PDB entry 8HJ0 | electron microscopy, 3.12 A resolution | chains B and N of the 5 polymer chains in the assembly

# Chain B
Protein: Guanine nucleotide-binding protein G(I)/G(S)/G(T) subunit beta-1
From: Homo sapiens
UniProt: P62873 (GBB1_HUMAN); residue numbers follow UniProt; this construct covers 1-340
Chain sequence (340 residues; numbered 1 to 340; the number before each row is that of its first residue):
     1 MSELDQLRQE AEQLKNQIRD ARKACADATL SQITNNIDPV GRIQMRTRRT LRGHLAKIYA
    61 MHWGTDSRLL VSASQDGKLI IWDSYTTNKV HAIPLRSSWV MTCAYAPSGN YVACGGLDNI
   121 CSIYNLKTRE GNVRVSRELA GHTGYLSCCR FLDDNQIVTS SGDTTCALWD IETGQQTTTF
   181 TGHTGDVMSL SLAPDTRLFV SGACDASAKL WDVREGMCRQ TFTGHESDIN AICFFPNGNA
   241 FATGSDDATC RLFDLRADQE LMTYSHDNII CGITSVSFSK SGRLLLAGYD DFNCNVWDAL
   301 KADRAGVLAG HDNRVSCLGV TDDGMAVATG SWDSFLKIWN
Disordered / not traced: 1-2

# Chain N
Protein: Nb35
From: Homo sapiens
Chain sequence (149 residues; each row starts with the number of its first residue; numbers below 1 keep their minus sign (Met-22 is residue -22)):
   -22 MKYLLPTAAA GLLLLAAQPA MAMQVQLQES GGGLVQPGGS LRLSCAASGF TFSNYKMNWV
    38 RQAPGKGLEW VSDISQSGAS ISYTGSVKGR FTISRDNAKN TLYLQMNSLK PEDTAVYYCA
    98 RCPAPFTRDC FDVTSTTYAY RGQGTQVTV
Disordered / not traced: -22 to 0
Disulfide bonds: Cys22-Cys96, Cys99-Cys107

# Chain B / chain N interface
Contacting residue pairs (25; chain B residue first):
  Glu12(B) - Gln3(N)
  Lys15(B) - Gln1(N)
  Lys15(B) - Gln3(N)
  Thr184(B) - Thr114(N)
  Cys204(B) - Tyr117(N)  hydrogen bond (backbone-side chain)
  Asp205(B) - Ala116(N)
  Asp205(B) - Tyr117(N)
  Ala206(B) - Tyr117(N)  hydrogen bond (backbone-side chain)
  Thr223(B) - Gln1(N)
  Glu226(B) - Gly26(N)
  Glu226(B) - Phe27(N)
  Glu226(B) - Thr28(N)
  Glu226(B) - Tyr32(N)  hydrogen bond
  Glu226(B) - Arg98(N)  hydrogen bond (backbone-side chain)
  Glu226(B) - Tyr117(N)
  Ser227(B) - Arg98(N)
  Ser227(B) - Pro100(N)  hydrogen bond (side chain-backbone)
  Ser227(B) - Ala101(N)
  Ser227(B) - Tyr117(N)
  Asp228(B) - Pro100(N)
  Asp228(B) - Tyr117(N)  hydrogen bond (backbone-side chain)
  Asp246(B) - Ala101(N)
  Asp246(B) - Pro102(N)
  Asp247(B) - Tyr32(N)
  Asp247(B) - Pro102(N)
Also at the interface, not in a pair above, chain B (13 interface residues in all): Ile270
Also at the interface, not in a pair above, chain N (15 interface residues in all): Val2, Phe103

# Summary
13 residues of chain B and 15 residues of chain N are in contact, with 6 hydrogen bonds. Polar contacts
include Cys204(B)-Tyr117(N), Ala206(B)-Tyr117(N) and Glu226(B)-Tyr32(N).
Chain B is Guanine nucleotide-binding protein G(I)/G(S)/G(T) subunit beta-1 and chain N is Nb35, both from
Homo sapiens; the structure, GPR21(m5) and G15 complex, was determined by electron microscopy (same
publication as 8HJ1, 8HIX and 8HJ2).
